Entry 2DH2 (X-ray diffraction, 2.10 A resolution); this record covers chain A.

== Chain A ==
Name: 4F2 cell-surface antigen heavy chain
From: Homo sapiens
Notes: fragment: ED4F2hc(Ectodomain)
UniProt: P08195 (4F2_HUMAN); residues 111-529 here = UniProt positions 111-529
Amino-acid sequence (424 residues; each row starts with the number of its first residue):
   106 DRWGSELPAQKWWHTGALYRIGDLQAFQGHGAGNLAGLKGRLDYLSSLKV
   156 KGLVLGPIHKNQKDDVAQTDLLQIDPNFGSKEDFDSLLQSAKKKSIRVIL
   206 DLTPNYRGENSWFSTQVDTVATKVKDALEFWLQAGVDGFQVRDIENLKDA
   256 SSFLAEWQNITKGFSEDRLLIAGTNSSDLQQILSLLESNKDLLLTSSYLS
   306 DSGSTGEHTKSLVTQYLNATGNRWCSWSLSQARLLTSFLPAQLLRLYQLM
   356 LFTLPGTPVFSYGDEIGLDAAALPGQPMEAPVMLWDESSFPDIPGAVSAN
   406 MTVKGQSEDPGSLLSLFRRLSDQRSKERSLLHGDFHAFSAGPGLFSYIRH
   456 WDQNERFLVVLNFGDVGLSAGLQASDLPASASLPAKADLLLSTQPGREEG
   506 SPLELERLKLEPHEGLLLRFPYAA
Not modelled in the structure: 106-108
Modified positions: Mse-355, Mse-383, Mse-388, Mse-406 (selenomethionine; parent Met)
Differences from the reference sequence: expression tag (106-110)
Reported in the primary citation:
  - post-translational modification sites: Asn-264, Asn-280, Asn-323, Asn-405 (proposed by the authors, not directly observed)

== In short ==
The paper reports modification sites Asn-264, Asn-280 and Asn-323 among others.
Chain A is 4F2 cell-surface antigen heavy chain (Homo sapiens); the structure, Crystal Structure of human
ED-4F2hc, was determined by X-ray diffraction (same publication as 2DH3).
